Entry 3QSD (X-ray diffraction, 1.30 A resolution); this record covers chain A.

Chain A:
Name: Cathepsin B-like peptidase (C01 family)
Organism: Schistosoma mansoni
Notes: EC 3.4.22.1
UniProt: Q8MNY2 (Q8MNY2_SCHMA); residues 70-323 here correspond to UniProt positions 87-340 (UniProt number = residue number + 17)
Sequence (254 residues; numbered 70 to 323; the number before each row is that of its first residue):
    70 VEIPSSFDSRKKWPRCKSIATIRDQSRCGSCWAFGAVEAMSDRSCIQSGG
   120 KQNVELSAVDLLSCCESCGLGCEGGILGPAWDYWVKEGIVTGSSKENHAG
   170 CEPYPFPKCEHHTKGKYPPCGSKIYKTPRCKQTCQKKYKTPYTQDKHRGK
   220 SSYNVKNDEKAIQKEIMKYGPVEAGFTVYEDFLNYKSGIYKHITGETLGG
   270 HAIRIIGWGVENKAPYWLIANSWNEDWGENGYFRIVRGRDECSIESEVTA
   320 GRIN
Disordered / not traced: 70
Differences from the reference sequence: engineered mutation Ala168 (Thr185 in Q8MNY2), Ala283 (Thr300 in Q8MNY2)
Disulfide bonds: Cys85-Cys114, Cys97-Cys141, Cys133-Cys199, Cys134-Cys137, Cys170-Cys203, Cys178-Cys189
Covalent attachments: ca-074 (074) linked to Cys100
Residues lining bound ligands: ca-074 (074; [propylamino-3-hydroxy-butan-1,4-dionyl]-isoleucyl-proline): Gln94, Ser95, Arg96, Cys97, Gly98, Ser99, Trp101, Gly143, Gly144, Leu146, His180, His181, Ile193, Val247, Leu252, Leu267, Gly269, His270, Ala271, Trp292, Glu316
Reported in the primary citation:
  - catalytic residues: Gln94, Cys100, His270, Asn290
  - contacts within the chain: Asp93-His180 (salt bridge), Phe175-Tyr194 (pi stacking), Lys185-Asp295, Lys185-Tyr186
  - binding site for ca-074: Gln94, Gly98, Cys100, Trp101, Gly143, Gly144, Leu146, His180, His181, Ile193, Val247, Leu252, Leu267, Gly269, His270, Ala271, Trp292
  - specificity-determining residues: Ile193 (proposed by the authors, not directly observed)

Summary:
Ca-074 is covalently linked to Cys100. The paper reports catalytic residues Gln94, Cys100 and His270 among
others; a binding site for ca-074 at Gln94, Gly98 and Cys100 among others.
Chain A is Cathepsin B-like peptidase (C01 family) (Schistosoma mansoni); the structure, Structure of
cathepsin B1 from Schistosoma mansoni in complex with CA074 inhibitor, was determined by X-ray diffraction
together with 3S3Q and 3S3R from the same study.
